Entry 3DHK (X-ray diffraction, 1.73 A resolution); this record covers chains H and I of the 3 polymer chains in the assembly.

== Chain H ==
Protein: Thrombin heavy chain
Organism: Homo sapiens
Notes: EC 3.4.21.5
Reference sequence: P00734 (THRB_HUMAN); the construct lacks a stretch of the UniProt sequence and is renumbered around it, so the offset changes along the chain: 16-36 = UniProt 364-384; 37-60 = UniProt 386-409; 61-77 = UniProt 419-435; 78-97 = UniProt 437-456; 7 more segments
Chain sequence (259 residues; row label = number of the first residue in the row; note: 1 number in that range is skipped by the numbering (no residue carries it; nothing is unmodelled there); a row labelled like 60A-60I holds insertion residues (60A, then the next letters in order)):
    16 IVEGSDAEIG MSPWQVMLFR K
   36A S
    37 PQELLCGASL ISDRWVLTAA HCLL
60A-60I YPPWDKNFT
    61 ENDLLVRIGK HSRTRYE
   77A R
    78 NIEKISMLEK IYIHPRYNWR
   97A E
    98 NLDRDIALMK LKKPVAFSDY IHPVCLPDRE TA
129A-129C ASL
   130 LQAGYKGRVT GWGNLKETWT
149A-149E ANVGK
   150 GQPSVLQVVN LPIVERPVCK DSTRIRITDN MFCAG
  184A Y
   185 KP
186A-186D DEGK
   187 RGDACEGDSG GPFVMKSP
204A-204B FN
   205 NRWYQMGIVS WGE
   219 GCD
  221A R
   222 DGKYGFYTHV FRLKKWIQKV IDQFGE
Unresolved in the structure: 147-149, 149A-149E, 247
Curated features (UniProtKB/Swiss-Prot):
  - region: Ala183 to Val200 (High affinity receptor-binding region which is also known as the TP508 peptide)
  - active site (Charge relay system): His57, Asp102, Ser195
  - glycosylation: Asn60G (N-linked (GlcNAc...) (complex) asparagine)
Cystine bridges: Cys42-Cys58, Cys168-Cys182, Cys191-Cys220
Ligand contacts: 23U (beta-phenyl-D-phenylalanyl-N-(3-chlorobenzyl)-L-prolinamide): His57, Tyr60A, Trp60D, Glu97A, Asn98, Leu99, Ile174, Asp189, Ala190, Cys191, Glu192, Ser195, Val213, Ser214, Trp215, Gly216, Glu217, Gly219, Cys220, Gly226, Phe227, Tyr228

== Chain I ==
Protein: Hirudin variant-1
Reference sequence: P01050 (ITH1_HIRME); numbering as in UniProt (aligned over 54-64)
Chain sequence (11 residues; row label = number of the first residue in the row):
    54 GDFEEIPEEY L
Unresolved in the structure: 54, 64
Modified residues: Tyr63 (o-sulfo-l-tyrosine; TYS)

== How chain H and chain I interact ==
Contacting residue pairs - 23 pairs, chain H then chain I:
  Phe34(H) with Phe56(I), hydrophobic
  Gln38(H) with Phe56(I); Glu57(I); Glu58(I); Ile59(I)
  Glu39(H) with Phe56(I)
  Leu40(H) with Phe56(I)
  Leu65(H) with Ile59(I), hydrophobic; Tyr63(I)
  Arg67(H) with Ile59(I)
  Arg73(H) with Asp55(I), salt bridge; Phe56(I)
  Thr74(H) with Asp55(I); Phe56(I); Glu57(I), hydrogen bond (backbone-backbone)
  Arg75(H) with Glu57(I)
  Tyr76(H) with Glu57(I), hydrogen bond (backbone-side chain); Glu58(I); Pro60(I); Tyr63(I)
  Glu80(H) with Tyr63(I)
  Lys81(H) with Tyr63(I)
  Ile82(H) with Tyr63(I)
Interface residues without a listed pair, chain H (14 interface residues in all): Met32

== Overview ==
The interface between chain H and chain I involves 14 residues on one side and 7 on the other, with 2 hydrogen
bonds and 1 salt bridge. Among the polar pairs are Arg73(H)-Asp55(I), Tyr76(H)-Glu57(I) and Thr74(H)-Glu57(I).
Chain H binds compound 23U.
Chain H is Thrombin heavy chain (Homo sapiens) and chain I is Hirudin variant-1; the structure, Bisphenylic
Thrombin Inhibitors, was determined by X-ray diffraction, deposited together with 2ZC9, 2ZDA, 2ZFP, 2ZGX,
2ZO3, 3DUX and 3F68.
